6X6H - chains E and F of the 8 polymer chains in the assembly; structure by X-ray diffraction, 1.88 A resolution.

== Chain E (and F) ==
Protein: Shiga toxin 2 B subunit
From: Escherichia coli
Notes: chain F of this document is another copy of the same molecule, construct and numbering; everything in this record applies to it too
Reference sequence: Q7DJJ2 (Q7DJJ2_ECOLX); residues 1-70 here correspond to UniProt positions 20-89 (UniProt number = residue number + 19)
Sequence (70 residues; row label = number of the first residue in the row):
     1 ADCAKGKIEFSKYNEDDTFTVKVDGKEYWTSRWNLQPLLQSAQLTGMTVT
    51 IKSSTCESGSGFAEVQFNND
Disulfide bonds: C3-C56

== Chain E / chain F interface ==
Pairs across the interface (35; chain E residue first):
  R32(E) with E15(F), hydrogen bond (side chain-backbone); D17(F), salt bridge
  N34(E) with Y13(F); W33(F); Q36(F)
  L35(E) with Y13(F), hydrophobic
  L38(E) with F19(F), hydrophobic; P37(F), hydrophobic; Q40(F), hydrogen bond (backbone-side chain)
  S41(E) with Q40(F)
  A42(E) with Q40(F)
  T45(E) with L44(F)
  M47(E) with Q40(F); Q43(F); L44(F), hydrophobic
  A63(E) with Y13(F); N14(F); E15(F)
  E64(E) with K12(F), salt bridge; Y13(F); E15(F)
  V65(E) with K12(F); Y13(F), hydrogen bond (backbone-backbone)
  Q66(E) with F10(F); S11(F); K12(F)
  F67(E) with F10(F); S11(F), hydrogen bond (backbone-backbone); Q40(F); Q43(F), hydrogen bond (backbone-side chain)
  N68(E) with E9(F); F10(F); Q43(F)
  N69(E) with Q43(F), hydrogen bond (side chain-backbone); L44(F)
Other interface residues (no listed pair), chain E (17 interface residues in all): P37, K52

== Summary ==
17 residues of chain E face 15 of chain F across their interface; the contacts include 6 hydrogen bonds and 2
salt bridges. Polar contacts include R32(E)-D17(F), E64(E)-K12(F) and R32(E)-E15(F).
Both chains are Shiga toxin 2 B subunit (Escherichia coli). Entry 6X6H (Structure of Shiga toxin 2 with a
C-terminal peptide of ribosomal P stalk proteins) was determined by X-ray diffraction.
